PDB entry 5T7X | X-ray diffraction, 2.35 A resolution | chains A and B of the 4 polymer chains in the assembly

== Chain A (and B) ==
Molecule: Epstein-Barr nuclear antigen 1
From: Human herpesvirus 4 (strain B95-8)
Notes: chain B of this document is another copy of the same molecule, construct and numbering; everything in this record applies to it too
Reference sequence: Q3KSS4 (EBNA1_EBVG); residue numbers follow UniProt; this construct covers 459-607
Amino-acid sequence (149 residues; row label = number of the first residue in the row):
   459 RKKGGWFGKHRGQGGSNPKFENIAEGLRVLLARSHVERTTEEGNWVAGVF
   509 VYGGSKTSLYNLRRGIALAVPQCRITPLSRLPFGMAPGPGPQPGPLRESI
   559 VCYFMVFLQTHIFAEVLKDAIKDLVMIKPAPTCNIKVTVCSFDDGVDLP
Disordered / not traced: 459-460 (chain B: fully traced)
Sequence notes: engineered mutation Ile585 (Thr in Q3KSS4)
UniProt features mapped onto this chain:
  - active site: Tyr518 (For site-specific DNA cleavage activity)
  - binding site (DNA): Lys460, Lys461, Tyr518
  - site: Arg491 (Interaction dimer-dimer), Tyr518 (Required for episome maintenance), Asp581 (Interaction dimer-dimer)

== How chain A and chain B interact ==
Pairs across the interface (110; chain A residue first):
  Arg469(A) with Glu556(B), salt bridge
  Gly470(A) with Leu554(B); Arg555(B), hydrogen bond (backbone-backbone)
  Trp503(A) with Gly542(B); Met543(B), hydrophobic
  Phe508(A) with Phe565(B), hydrophobic
  Tyr510(A) with Val604(B); Asp605(B), hydrogen bond (side chain-backbone)
  Arg521(A) with Leu554(B)
  Arg522(A) with Leu554(B)
  Ala525(A) with Pro553(B); Leu554(B), hydrophobic
  Val528(A) with Pro553(B)
  Cys531(A) with Pro553(B)
  Arg532(A) with Pro540(B); Phe541(B), hydrogen bond (side chain-backbone); Gly542(B), hydrogen bond (side chain-backbone); Met543(B); Gln550(B), hydrogen bond; Pro551(B); Pro553(B)
  Ile533(A) with Pro540(B); Pro553(B), hydrogen bond (backbone-backbone)
  Thr534(A) with Arg538(B); Tyr561(B)
  Pro535(A) with Ser537(B); Arg538(B); Glu556(B)
  Ser537(A) with Ser537(B)
  Arg538(A) with Thr534(B); Pro535(B)
  Leu539(A) with Leu606(B), hydrophobic
  Pro540(A) with Arg532(B); Ile533(B); Phe565(B); Leu606(B); Pro607(B)
  Phe541(A) with Arg532(B), hydrogen bond (backbone-side chain); Leu606(B); Pro607(B)
  Gly542(A) with Trp503(B); Arg532(B), hydrogen bond (backbone-side chain); Leu606(B); Pro607(B), hydrogen bond (backbone-backbone)
  Met543(A) with Gly501(B); Trp503(B), hydrophobic; Arg532(B); Gln567(B), hydrogen bond
  Gln550(A) with Arg532(B)
  Pro553(A) with Ala525(B); Val528(B); Pro529(B), hydrophobic; Cys531(B); Arg532(B); Ile533(B), hydrogen bond (backbone-backbone)
  Leu554(A) with Gly470(B); Arg521(B); Arg522(B); Ala525(B), hydrophobic
  Arg555(A) with Gly470(B)
  Glu556(A) with Arg469(B), salt bridge; Pro535(B)
  Ser557(A) with Pro607(B)
  Val559(A) with Pro607(B), hydrophobic
  Tyr561(A) with Thr534(B); Tyr561(B), hydrogen bond
  Met563(A) with Phe508(B), hydrophobic
  Phe565(A) with Phe508(B), hydrophobic; Pro540(B)
  Gln567(A) with Met543(B), hydrogen bond
  His569(A) with Asp601(B), salt bridge
  Lys580(A) with Asp602(B), salt bridge
  Lys594(A) with Asp605(B)
  Val595(A) with Asp602(B)
  Thr596(A) with Phe600(B); Asp601(B), hydrogen bond (side chain-backbone); Asp602(B), hydrogen bond (side chain-backbone); Gly603(B)
  Val597(A) with Ser599(B); Phe600(B); Asp601(B), hydrogen bond (backbone-backbone)
  Cys598(A) with Cys598(B), hydrogen bond; Ser599(B)
  Ser599(A) with Val597(B); Cys598(B); Ser599(B), hydrogen bond (backbone-backbone)
  Phe600(A) with Thr596(B); Val597(B); Cys598(B), hydrophobic
  Asp601(A) with Glu573(B); Thr596(B), hydrogen bond (backbone-side chain); Val597(B), hydrogen bond (backbone-backbone); Ser599(B)
  Asp602(A) with Lys580(B), salt bridge; Thr596(B), hydrogen bond (backbone-side chain)
  Gly603(A) with Tyr510(B); Thr596(B)
  Val604(A) with Phe508(B), hydrophobic; Tyr510(B)
  Asp605(A) with Tyr510(B), hydrogen bond (backbone-side chain); Lys594(B)
  Leu606(A) with Leu539(B), hydrophobic; Pro540(B); Phe541(B); Gly542(B)
  Pro607(A) with Pro540(B); Phe541(B); Gly542(B), hydrogen bond (backbone-backbone); Ser557(B); Val559(B), hydrophobic
Interface residues without a listed pair, chain A (55 interface residues in all): Gly472, Gly501, Pro529, Leu536, Pro551, Gly552, Glu573
Interface residues without a listed pair, chain B (55 interface residues in all): Gln471, Gly472, Leu536, Met563, Lys576, Val595

== Summary ==
Chain A and chain B each contribute 55 residues to their interface; the contacts include 23 hydrogen bonds and
5 salt bridges. Among the polar pairs are Arg469(A)-Glu556(B), His569(A)-Asp601(B) and Lys580(A)-Asp602(B).
From UniProt: active-site residue Tyr518(A) and 3 DNA-binding residues on chain A.
Both chains are Epstein-Barr nuclear antigen 1 (Human herpesvirus 4 (strain B95-8)). Entry 5T7X (Crystal
structure of HHV-4 EBNA1 DNA binding domain (patient-derived, nasopharyngeal carcinoma) bound to DNA) was
determined by X-ray diffraction.
